Entry 4CP4 (X-ray diffraction, 2.10 A resolution); this record covers chain A.

# Chain A
Molecule: Cytochrome P450-cam
Organism: Pseudomonas putida
Notes: EC 1.14.15.1
UniProt: P00183 (CPXA_PSEPU); residue numbers follow UniProt; this construct covers 1-414
Chain sequence (414 residues; row label = number of the first residue in the row):
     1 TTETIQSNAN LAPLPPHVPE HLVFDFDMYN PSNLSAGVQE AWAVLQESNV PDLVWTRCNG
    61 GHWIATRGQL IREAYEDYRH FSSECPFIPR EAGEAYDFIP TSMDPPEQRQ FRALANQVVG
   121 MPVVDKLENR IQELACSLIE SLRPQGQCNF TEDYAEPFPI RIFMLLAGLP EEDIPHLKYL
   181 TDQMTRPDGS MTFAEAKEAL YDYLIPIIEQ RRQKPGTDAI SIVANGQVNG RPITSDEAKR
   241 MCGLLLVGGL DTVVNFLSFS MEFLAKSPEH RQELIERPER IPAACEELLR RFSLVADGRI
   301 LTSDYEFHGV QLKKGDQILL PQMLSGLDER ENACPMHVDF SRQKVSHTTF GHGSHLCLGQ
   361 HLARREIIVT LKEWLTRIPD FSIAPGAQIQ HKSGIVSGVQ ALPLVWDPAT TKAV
Not modelled in the structure: 1-9
Ion coordination: heme Fe near Cys357 (its only coordinating residue here)
Residues lining bound ligands:
  - camphor (CAM): Phe87, Tyr96, Phe98, Thr101, Thr185, Leu244, Val247, Gly248, Thr252, Val295, Asp297, Ile395, Val396
  - heme (HEM): Tyr75, Pro100, Thr101, Gln108, Arg112, Val119, Phe163, Leu244, Leu245, Gly248, Gly249, Thr252, Val253, Phe256, Leu289, Leu294, Val295, Asp297, Arg299, Gln322, Thr349, Phe350, Gly351, Ser354, His355, Leu356, Cys357, Leu358, Gly359, Leu362, Ala363

# Overview
Ligands of chain A: heme and camphor.
Chain A is Cytochrome P450-cam (Pseudomonas putida); the structure, Crystal structure of the cytochrome
P450-cam active site mutant thr252ala, was determined by X-ray diffraction together with 2CP4 and 3CP4 from
the same study.
